Entry 8B5R (electron microscopy, 6.10 A resolution (low resolution: residue-level contacts below are approximate; hydrogen-bond / salt-bridge calls are withheld)); this record covers chains B and C of the 11 polymer chains in the assembly.

[Chain B (and C)]
Protein: Transitional endoplasmic reticulum ATPase
From: Homo sapiens
Notes: EC 3.6.4.6; chain C of this document is another copy of the same molecule, construct and numbering; everything in this record applies to it too
UniProtKB: P55072 (TERA_HUMAN); residue numbers follow UniProt; this construct covers 2-806
Amino-acid sequence (812 residues; numbered -5 to 806; the number before each row is that of its first residue; numbers below 1 keep their minus sign (Met-5 is residue -5)):
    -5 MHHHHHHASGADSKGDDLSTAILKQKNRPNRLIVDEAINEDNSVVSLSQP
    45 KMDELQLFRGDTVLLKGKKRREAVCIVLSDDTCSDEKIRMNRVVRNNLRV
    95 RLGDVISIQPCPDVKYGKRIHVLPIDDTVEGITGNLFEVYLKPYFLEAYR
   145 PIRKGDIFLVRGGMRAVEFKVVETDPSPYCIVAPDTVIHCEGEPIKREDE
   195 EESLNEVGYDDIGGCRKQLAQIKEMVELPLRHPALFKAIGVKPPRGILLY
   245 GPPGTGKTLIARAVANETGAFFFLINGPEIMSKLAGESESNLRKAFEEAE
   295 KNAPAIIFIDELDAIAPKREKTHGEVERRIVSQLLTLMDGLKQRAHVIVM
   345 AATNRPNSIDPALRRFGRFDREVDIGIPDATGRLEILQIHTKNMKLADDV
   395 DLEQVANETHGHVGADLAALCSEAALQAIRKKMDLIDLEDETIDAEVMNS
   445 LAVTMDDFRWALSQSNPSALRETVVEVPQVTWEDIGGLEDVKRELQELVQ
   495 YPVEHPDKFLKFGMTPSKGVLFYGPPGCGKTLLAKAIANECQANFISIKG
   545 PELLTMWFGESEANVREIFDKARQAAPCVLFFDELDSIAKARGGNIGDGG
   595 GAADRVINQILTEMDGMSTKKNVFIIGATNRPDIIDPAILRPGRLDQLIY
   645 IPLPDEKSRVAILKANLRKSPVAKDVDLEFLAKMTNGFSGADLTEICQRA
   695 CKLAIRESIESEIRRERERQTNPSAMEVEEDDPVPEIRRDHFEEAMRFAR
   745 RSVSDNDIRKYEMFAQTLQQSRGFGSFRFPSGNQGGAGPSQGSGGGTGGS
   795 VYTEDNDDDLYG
Not modelled in the structure: -5 to 20, 774-806
Sequence notes: initiating methionine (-5); expression tag (-4 to 1)
UniProt features mapped onto this chain:
  - region: Thr797 to Gly806 (Interaction with UBXN6)
  - motif: Asp802 to Gly806 (PIM motif)
  - binding site (ATP): Pro247 to Leu253, Asn348, His384, Gly521 to Leu526
  - modified residue: Ala2 (N-acetylalanine), Ser3 (Phosphoserine), Ser7 (Phosphoserine), Ser13 (Phosphoserine), Ser37 (Phosphoserine), Lys315 (N6,N6,N6-trimethyllysine), Thr436 (Phosphothreonine), Ser462 (Phosphoserine), Lys502 (N6-acetyllysine), Lys505 (N6-acetyllysine), Lys668 (N6-acetyllysine), Ser702 (Phosphoserine), Lys754 (N6-acetyllysine), Ser770 (Phosphoserine), Ser775 (Phosphoserine), Ser787 (Phosphoserine), Tyr805 (Phosphotyrosine)
  - cross-link (Glycyl lysine isopeptide (Lys-Gly)): Lys8 (interchain with G-Cter in SUMO2), Lys18 (interchain with G-Cter in SUMO2)
Reported in the primary citation:
  - mutagenesis - G54K, Y143A: unchanged binding to p37

[Chain B / chain C interface]
Residue-residue contacts (34; chain B residue first):
  Pro272(B) - Arg323(C)
  Pro272(B) - Gln327(C)
  Met275(B) - Ala279(C)
  Ser276(B) - Ala279(C)
  Lys277(B) - Leu278(C)
  Lys277(B) - Ala279(C)
  Asn387(B) - Gly234(C)
  Met388(B) - Gly234(C)
  Met388(B) - Val235(C)
  Asp434(B) - Arg225(C)
  Glu470(B) - Met611(C)
  Val471(B) - Met611(C)
  Pro472(B) - Met611(C)
  Pro545(B) - Arg599(C)
  Thr549(B) - Gly553(C)
  Met550(B) - Phe552(C)
  Met550(B) - Gly553(C)
  Met550(B) - Glu554(C)
  Ser581(B) - Asp598(C)
  Ser581(B) - Asn602(C)
  Lys663(B) - Gly507(C)
  Ser664(B) - Phe506(C)
  Ser664(B) - Gly507(C)
  Asp671(B) - Phe773(C)
  Ala685(B) - Pro636(C)
  Cys695(B) - Met508(C)
  Glu737(B) - Ser770(C)
  Met740(B) - Phe771(C)
  Ala743(B) - Ser765(C)
  Arg744(B) - Ser765(C)
  Arg744(B) - Arg766(C)
  Arg744(B) - Gly767(C)
  Arg745(B) - Gln764(C)
  Arg745(B) - Ser765(C)
Interface residues without a listed pair, chain B (38 interface residues in all): Thr252, Ala308, Ala409, Glu433, Met442, Ser462, Thr525, Gly544, Leu548, Glu578, Pro665, Phe674, Glu689, Gln692
Interface residues without a listed pair, chain C (38 interface residues in all): His226, Ala232, Ile233, Gly280, Ser326, Gly334, Arg358, Phe360, Thr509, Glu556, Gln603, Asp609, Gly610

[In short]
The chain B/chain C interface involves 38 residues from each chain. From UniProt: 15 ATP-binding residues on
chain B. From the paper: G54K and Y143A of chain B leave binding to p37 unchanged.
Chain B and chain C are both Transitional endoplasmic reticulum ATPase (Homo sapiens); the structure,
p97-p37-SPI substrate complex, was determined by electron microscopy.
